PDB entry 7U8V | X-ray diffraction, 1.45 A resolution | chain A

Chain A:
Protein: Heat shock protein 75 kDa, mitochondrial
Source organism: Homo sapiens
Reference sequence: Q12931 (TRAP1_HUMAN); residue numbers follow UniProt; this construct covers 70-552
Chain sequence (483 residues; row label = number of the first residue in the row):
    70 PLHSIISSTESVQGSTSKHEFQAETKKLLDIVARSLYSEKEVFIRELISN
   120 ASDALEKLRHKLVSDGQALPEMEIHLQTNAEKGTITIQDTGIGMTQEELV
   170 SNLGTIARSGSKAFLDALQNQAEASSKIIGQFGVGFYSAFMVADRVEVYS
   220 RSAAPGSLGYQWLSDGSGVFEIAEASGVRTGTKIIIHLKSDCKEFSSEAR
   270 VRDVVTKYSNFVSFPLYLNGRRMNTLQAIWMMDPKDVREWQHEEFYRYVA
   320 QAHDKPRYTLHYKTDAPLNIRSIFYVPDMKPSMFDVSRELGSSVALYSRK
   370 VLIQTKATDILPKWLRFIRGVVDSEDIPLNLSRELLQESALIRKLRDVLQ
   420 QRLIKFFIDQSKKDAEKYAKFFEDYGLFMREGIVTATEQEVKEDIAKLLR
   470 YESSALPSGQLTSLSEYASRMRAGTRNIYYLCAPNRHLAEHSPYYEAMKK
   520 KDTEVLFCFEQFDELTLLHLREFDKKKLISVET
Unresolved in the structure: 70, 179-200, 359-360, 402-405
Residues lining bound ligands:
  - UJS ((4-hydroxy-1,3-phenylene)bis[(2H-isoindol-2-yl)methanone]), molecule 1: L116, N119, A120, D122, A123, K126, D158, I161, G162, M163, L172, V203, G204, F205, V217, S219, W231, T251, I253
  - UJS, molecule 2: Y513, V550, E551, T552

In short:
Ligands of chain A: compound UJS.
Chain A is Heat shock protein 75 kDa, mitochondrial (Homo sapiens); the structure, hTRAP1 with inhibitors, was
determined by X-ray diffraction, deposited together with 7U8U, 7U8W and 7U8X.
